4FCX - chains B and A; structure by X-ray diffraction, 3.00 A resolution.

# Chain B (and A)
Protein: DNA repair protein rad32
Source organism: Schizosaccharomyces pombe
Notes: fragment: Mre11 amino acids 15-413; chain A of this document is another copy of the same molecule, construct and numbering; everything in this record applies to it too
UniProtKB: Q09683 (RAD32_SCHPO); residues 15-413 here = UniProt positions 15-413
Amino-acid sequence (404 residues; numbered 10 to 413; the number before each row is that of its first residue):
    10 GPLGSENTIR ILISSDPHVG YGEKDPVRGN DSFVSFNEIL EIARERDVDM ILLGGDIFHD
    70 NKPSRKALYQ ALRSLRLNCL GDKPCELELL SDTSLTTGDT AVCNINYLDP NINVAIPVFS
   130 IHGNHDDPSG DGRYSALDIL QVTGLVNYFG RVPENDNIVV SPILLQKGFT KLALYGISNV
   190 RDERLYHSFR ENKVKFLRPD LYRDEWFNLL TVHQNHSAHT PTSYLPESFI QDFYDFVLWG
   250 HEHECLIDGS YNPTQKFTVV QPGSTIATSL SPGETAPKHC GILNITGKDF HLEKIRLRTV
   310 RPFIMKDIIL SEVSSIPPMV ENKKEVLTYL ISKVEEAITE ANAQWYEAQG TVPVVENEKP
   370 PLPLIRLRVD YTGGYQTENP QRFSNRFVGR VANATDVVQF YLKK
Disordered / not traced: 10-13, 101-110, 136-141, 324-328, 359-366, 412-413 (chain A: 10-12, 101-116, 134-142, 360-367, 412-413)
Differences from the reference sequence: expression tag (10-14)
Metal / ion sites: Mn2+ site 1: D25, H27, D65, H252; Mn2+ site 2: D65, N133, H222, H250
From the paper describing this entry:
  - conformationally variable residues: R85
  - mutagenesis - R85A, W248R: decreased binding to Nbs1428-613

# Interface between chain B and chain A
Residue-residue contacts (65):
  D58(B) - L96(A)
  K71(B) - R74(A)
  R74(B) - P72(A)  hydrogen bond (side chain-backbone)
  R74(B) - Y143(A)
  R74(B) - A145(A)
  K75(B) - Y143(A)
  Y78(B) - Y143(A)  hydrophobic
  Y78(B) - D147(A)
  Y78(B) - V151(A)  hydrophobic
  Q79(B) - Y143(A)
  L81(B) - I148(A)  hydrophobic
  L81(B) - V151(A)  hydrophobic
  L81(B) - T152(A)
  R82(B) - V151(A)
  R85(B) - V151(A)  hydrogen bond (side chain-backbone)
  R85(B) - T152(A)
  R85(B) - G153(A)
  K92(B) - L89(A)
  K92(B) - G153(A)
  P93(B) - V123(A)
  P93(B) - A124(A)  hydrogen bond (backbone-backbone)
  C94(B) - A124(A)
  L96(B) - D58(A)
  L96(B) - M59(A)  hydrophobic
  L96(B) - L174(A)  hydrophobic
  L96(B) - Q175(A)
  E97(B) - L174(A)
  E97(B) - Q175(A)  hydrogen bond (backbone-backbone)
  L98(B) - L173(A)
  L99(B) - L173(A)  hydrogen bond (backbone-backbone)
  L99(B) - Q175(A)
  L99(B) - W215(A)  hydrophobic
  S100(B) - P171(A)
  S100(B) - I172(A)
  S100(B) - L173(A)  hydrogen bond (backbone-backbone)
  V123(B) - P93(A)  hydrophobic
  V123(B) - E95(A)
  A124(B) - K92(A)
  A124(B) - P93(A)
  A124(B) - C94(A)
  Y143(B) - R74(A)
  Y143(B) - K75(A)
  Y143(B) - Y78(A)  hydrophobic
  Y143(B) - Q79(A)
  D147(B) - Y78(A)
  Q150(B) - R85(A)
  V151(B) - Y78(A)
  V151(B) - L81(A)  hydrophobic
  V151(B) - R82(A)
  V151(B) - R85(A)  hydrogen bond (backbone-side chain)
  T152(B) - L81(A)
  T152(B) - L89(A)
  T152(B) - T152(A)
  G153(B) - R85(A)
  G153(B) - K92(A)  hydrogen bond (backbone-side chain)
  L173(B) - E97(A)
  L173(B) - L98(A)
  L173(B) - L99(A)  hydrogen bond (backbone-backbone)
  L174(B) - E97(A)
  L174(B) - L98(A)  hydrophobic
  Q175(B) - L96(A)
  Q175(B) - E97(A)  hydrogen bond (backbone-backbone)
  Q175(B) - L99(A)
  K176(B) - L96(A)
  W215(B) - L99(A)  hydrophobic
Interface residues without a listed pair, chain B (39 interface residues in all): I18, M59, L77, L89, E95, P126, S144, I148, P171
Interface residues without a listed pair, chain A (42 interface residues in all): K71, S73, L77, D91, S100, P126, S144, K176

# In short
The interface between chain B and chain A involves 39 residues on one side and 42 on the other, with 10
hydrogen bonds. Among the polar pairs are R74(B)-P72(A), R85(B)-V151(A) and G153(B)-K92(A). From the paper:
R85A and W248R of chain B reduce binding to Nbs1428-613; conformational variability at R85(B).
Both chains are DNA repair protein rad32 (Schizosaccharomyces pombe). Entry 4FCX (S.pombe Mre11 apoenzym) was
determined by X-ray diffraction together with 4FBK, 4FBQ and 4FBW from the same study.
